PDB entry 4GVR | X-ray diffraction, 1.52 A resolution | chains A and C of the 3 polymer chains in the assembly

[Chain A (and C)]
Protein: Methenyltetrahydromethanopterin cyclohydrolase
From: Archaeoglobus fulgidus
Notes: EC 3.5.4.27; chain C of this document is another copy of the same molecule, construct and numbering; everything in this record applies to it too
Reference sequence: O28344 (MCH_ARCFU); residues 1-316 here = UniProt positions 1-316
Chain sequence (316 residues; numbered 1 to 316; the number before each row is that of its first residue):
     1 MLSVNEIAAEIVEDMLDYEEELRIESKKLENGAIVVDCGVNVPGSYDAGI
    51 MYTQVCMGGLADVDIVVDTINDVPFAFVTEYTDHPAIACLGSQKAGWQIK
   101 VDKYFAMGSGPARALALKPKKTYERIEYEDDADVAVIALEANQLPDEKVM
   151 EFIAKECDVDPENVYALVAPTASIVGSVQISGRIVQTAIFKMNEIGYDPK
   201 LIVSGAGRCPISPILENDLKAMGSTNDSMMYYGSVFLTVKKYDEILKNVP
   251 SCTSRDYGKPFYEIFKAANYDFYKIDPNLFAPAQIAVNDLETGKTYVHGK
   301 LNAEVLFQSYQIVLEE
Not modelled in the structure: 316
Construct notes: engineered mutation Gln-186 (Glu in O28344)

[How chain A and chain C interact]
Residue-residue contacts - 53 pairs, chain A then chain C:
  Glu-20(A) with Met-1(C), hydrogen bond (side chain-backbone); Leu-2(C); His-84(C)
  Glu-21(A) with Leu-2(C); His-84(C)
  Arg-23(A) with Asp-83(C), salt bridge; His-84(C); Val-203(C), hydrogen bond (side chain-backbone)
  Gly-44(A) with Asp-83(C)
  Ser-45(A) with Asp-83(C)
  Tyr-46(A) with Tyr-81(C), hydrophobic; Asp-83(C), hydrogen bond (backbone-side chain); Ala-206(C); Phe-236(C)
  Asp-47(A) with Asp-62(C); Tyr-81(C), hydrogen bond
  Ile-50(A) with Tyr-81(C)
  Ile-65(A) with Tyr-81(C), hydrophobic
  Val-66(A) with Thr-79(C)
  Val-67(A) with Thr-79(C), hydrogen bond (backbone-side chain); Glu-80(C); Ala-206(C), hydrophobic; Gly-207(C); Arg-208(C), hydrogen bond (backbone-side chain)
  Asp-68(A) with Asp-68(C); Arg-208(C), salt bridge
  Thr-69(A) with Gln-284(C)
  Asp-72(A) with Gln-284(C), hydrogen bond (backbone-side chain)
  Val-73(A) with Val-297(C), hydrophobic
  Pro-74(A) with Ser-234(C); Val-235(C); Phe-236(C); Gln-284(C); Ala-286(C)
  Pro-213(A) with Asn-288(C); Thr-295(C)
  Ile-214(A) with Asn-288(C); Leu-290(C), hydrophobic
  Leu-215(A) with Gly-293(C)
  Glu-216(A) with Glu-291(C); Thr-292(C); Gly-293(C)
  Gln-311(A) with Gly-293(C); Lys-294(C); Thr-295(C), hydrogen bond (backbone-backbone)
  Ile-312(A) with Thr-295(C); Val-297(C), hydrophobic
  Val-313(A) with Thr-295(C), hydrogen bond (backbone-backbone); Tyr-296(C); Val-297(C), hydrogen bond (backbone-backbone)
  Leu-314(A) with Val-297(C), hydrophobic
  Glu-315(A) with Val-297(C); His-298(C), salt bridge
Also at the interface, not in a pair above, chain A (27 interface residues in all): Phe-75, Tyr-310
Also at the interface, not in a pair above, chain C (36 interface residues in all): Ile-7, Leu-60, Ser-204, Gly-205, Ile-285, Asp-289, Gly-299, Leu-301

[Overview]
Chain A and chain C form an interface of 27 and 36 residues respectively; the contacts include 10 hydrogen
bonds and 3 salt bridges. Polar contacts include Arg-23(A)/Asp-83(C), Asp-68(A)/Arg-208(C) and
Glu-315(A)/His-298(C).
Both chains are Methenyltetrahydromethanopterin cyclohydrolase (Archaeoglobus fulgidus). Entry 4GVR (X-ray
structure of the Archaeoglobus fulgidus methenyl-tetrahydromethanopterin cyclohydrolase) was determined by
X-ray diffraction, deposited together with 4GVQ and 4GVS.
